Entry 8SN0 (electron microscopy, 3.20 A resolution); this record covers chains A and I of the 12 polymer chains in the assembly.

== Chain A ==
Molecule: Histone H3.1
From: Homo sapiens
UniProt: P68431 (H31_HUMAN); residues 0-135 here correspond to UniProt positions 1-136 (UniProt number = residue number + 1)
Amino-acid sequence (140 residues; row label = number of the first residue in the row; numbers below 1 keep their minus sign (Gly-4 is residue -4)):
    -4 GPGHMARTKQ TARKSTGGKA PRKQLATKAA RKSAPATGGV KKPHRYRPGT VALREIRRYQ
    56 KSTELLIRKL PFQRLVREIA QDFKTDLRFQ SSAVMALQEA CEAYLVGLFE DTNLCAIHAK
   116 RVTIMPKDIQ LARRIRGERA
Unresolved in the structure: -4 to 36
Differences from the reference sequence: expression tag (-4 to -1)
UniProt features mapped onto this chain:
  - modified residue: Arg2 (Asymmetric dimethylarginine), Thr3 (Phosphothreonine), Lys4 (Allysine), Gln5 (5-glutamyl dopamine), Thr6 (Phosphothreonine), Arg8 (Citrulline), Lys9 (N6,N6,N6-trimethyllysine), Ser10 (ADP-ribosylserine), Thr11 (Phosphothreonine), Lys14 (N6-(2-hydroxyisobutyryl)lysine), Arg17 (Asymmetric dimethylarginine), Lys18 (N6-(2-hydroxyisobutyryl)lysine), Lys23 (N6-(2-hydroxyisobutyryl)lysine), Arg26 (Citrulline), Lys27 (N6,N6,N6-trimethyllysine), Ser28 (ADP-ribosylserine), Lys36 (N6,N6,N6-trimethyllysine), Lys37 (N6-methyllysine), Tyr41 (Phosphotyrosine), Lys56 (N6,N6,N6-trimethyllysine) and 8 more in UniProt
  - lipidation: Lys18 (N6-decanoyllysine)

== Chain I ==
Molecule: 147-nt DNA strand
From: Homo sapiens
Sequence (147 nucleotides; numbered -73 to 73; the number before each row is that of its first residue; numbers below 1 keep their minus sign (DA-73 is residue -73)):
   -73 ATCGAGAATC CCGGTGCCGA GGCCGCTCAA TTGGTCGTAG ACAGCTCTAG CACCGCTTAA
   -13 ACGCACGTAC GCGCTGTCCC CCGCGTTTTA ACCGCCAAGG GGATTACTCC CTAGTCTCCA
    47 GGCACGTGTC AGATATATAC ATCCGAT

== How chain A and chain I interact ==
Contacting residue pairs (16):
  Tyr41(A) with DC69(I), phosphate contact
  Arg42(A) with DC70(I), salt bridge to the phosphate
  Pro43(A) with DA-5(I), phosphate contact
  Thr45(A) with DC70(I), phosphate contact
  Arg63(A) with DA-14(I), sugar contact; DA-13(I), salt bridge to the phosphate
  Arg72(A) with DC-23(I), salt bridge to the phosphate
  Arg83(A) with DG-24(I), phosphate contact; DC-23(I), sugar contact
  Phe84(A) with DG-24(I), sugar contact; DC-23(I), phosphate contact
  Gln85(A) with DG-24(I), phosphate contact
  Arg116(A) with DG-3(I), phosphate contact
  Val117(A) with DG-3(I), hydrogen bond to the phosphate
  Thr118(A) with DG-3(I), hydrogen bond to the phosphate
  Met120(A) with DC-2(I), phosphate contact
Also at the interface, not in a pair above, chain A (18 interface residues in all): His39, Arg40, Leu82, Ser86, Lys115
Also at the interface, not in a pair above, chain I (11 interface residues in all): DC-4, DG71

== Summary ==
The interface between chain A and chain I involves 18 residues on one side and 11 on the other; the contacts
include 2 hydrogen bonds and 3 salt bridges. Polar pairs include Val117(A)-DG-3(I), Thr118(A)-DG-3(I) and
Arg42(A)-DC70(I).
Chain A is Histone H3.1 and chain I is a 147-nt DNA strand, both from Homo sapiens; the structure, Cryo-EM
structure of the human nucleosome core particle in complex with RNF168 and UbcH5c~Ub (UbcH5c chemically ...,
was determined by electron microscopy (same publication as 8SMW, 8SMX, 8SMY, 8SMZ, 8SN1, 8SN2 and 3 further
entries).
